Entry 3JR5 (X-ray diffraction, 1.70 A resolution); this record covers chains A and C of the 3 polymer chains in the assembly.

[Chain A]
Protein: DNA glycosylase
Organism: Geobacillus stearothermophilus
Notes: EC 4.2.99.18; fragment: MutM
UniProtKB: P84131 (P84131_BACST); numbering as in UniProt (aligned over 2-274)
Amino-acid sequence (273 residues; numbered 2 to 274; the number before each row is that of its first residue):
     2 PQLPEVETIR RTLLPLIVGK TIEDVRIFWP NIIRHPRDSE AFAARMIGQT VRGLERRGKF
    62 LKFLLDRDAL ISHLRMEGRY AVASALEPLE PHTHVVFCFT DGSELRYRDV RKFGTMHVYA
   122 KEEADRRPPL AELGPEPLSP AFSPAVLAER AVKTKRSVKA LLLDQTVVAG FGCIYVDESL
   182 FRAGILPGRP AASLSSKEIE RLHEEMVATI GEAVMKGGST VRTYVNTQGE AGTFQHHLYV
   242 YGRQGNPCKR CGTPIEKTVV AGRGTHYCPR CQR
Sequence notes: engineered mutation Cys174 (Asn in P84131)
Metal / ion sites: Zn2+: Cys249, Cys252, Cys269, Cys272
Reported in the primary citation:
  - mutagenesis - N174C: unchanged catalytic activity on oxoG
  - conformationally variable residues (side-chain flip): Arg264
  - binding site for the 16-nt DNA strand: Trp30, Asn32, His93, Arg112, Lys113, Phe114
  - binding site for the 16-nt DNA strand (chain C): Gln3, Lys60, His74, Arg76, Met77, Ser220, Val222, Arg223, Thr224, Tyr225, Tyr242, Lys258
  - specificity-determining residues: Ser220 (proposed by the authors, not directly observed)

[Chain C]
Molecule: 16-nt DNA strand
Sequence (16 nucleotides; numbered 1 to 16; the number before each row is that of its first residue):
     1 TGCGTCCXAG TCTACC
Not modelled in the structure: 1-2
Modified / non-standard residues: OGX (2'-deoxy-5'-O-{(S)-hydroxy[(2-sulfanylethyl)amino]phosphoryl}-8-oxoguanosine) at position 8

[Interface between chain A and chain C]
Contacting residue pairs (37; chain A residue first):
  Pro2(A) with OGX_8(C), sugar contact
  Gln3(A) with OGX_8(C), hydrogen bond to the sugar; DA9(C), phosphate contact
  Glu6(A) with OGX_8(C), base contact
  Lys60(A) with DA9(C), salt bridge to the phosphate; DG10(C), salt bridge to the phosphate
  His74(A) with DA9(C), hydrogen bond to the phosphate; DG10(C), salt bridge to the phosphate
  Arg76(A) with DA9(C), hydrogen bond to the base; DG10(C), hydrogen bond to the sugar
  Met77(A) with DC7(C), sugar contact; OGX_8(C), sugar contact; DA9(C), base contact
  Glu78(A) with OGX_8(C), base contact
  Arg112(A) with DC7(C), base contact
  Phe114(A) with DA9(C), base contact
  Gln166(A) with DG10(C), phosphate contact
  Gly173(A) with DA9(C), phosphate contact
  Cys174(A) with OGX_8(C), covalent bond; DA9(C), hydrogen bond to the phosphate
  Ile175(A) with OGX_8(C), base contact
  Ser220(A) with OGX_8(C), base contact
  Thr221(A) with OGX_8(C), base contact
  Val222(A) with OGX_8(C), base contact
  Arg223(A) with DC6(C), base contact; DC7(C), hydrogen bond to the sugar; OGX_8(C), base contact
  Thr224(A) with OGX_8(C), base contact
  Tyr225(A) with OGX_8(C), base contact
  Tyr242(A) with DC7(C), phosphate contact; OGX_8(C), hydrogen bond to the phosphate
  Lys258(A) with DC6(C), hydrogen bond to the phosphate; DC7(C), salt bridge to the phosphate
  Arg264(A) with OGX_8(C), base contact; DG10(C), hydrogen bond to the base; DT11(C), hydrogen bond to the base
  Gly265(A) with OGX_8(C), base contact
Also at the interface, not in a pair above, chain A (25 interface residues in all): Leu164

[Summary]
The interface between chain A and chain C involves 25 residues on one side and 6 on the other, with 1 covalent
bond, 10 hydrogen bonds and 4 salt bridges. Polar contacts include Arg76(A)-DA9(C), Arg264(A)-DG10(C) and
Arg264(A)-DT11(C). From the paper: a binding site for the 16-nt DNA strand (chain C) at Gln3(A), Lys60(A) and
His74(A) among others; N174C of chain A leaves catalytic activity on oxoG unchanged.
Chain A is DNA glycosylase (Geobacillus stearothermophilus) and chain C is a 16-nt DNA strand; the structure,
MutM lesion recognition control complex with N174C crosslinking site, was determined by X-ray diffraction
together with 3JR4 from the same study.
